PDB entry 4I0Z | X-ray diffraction, 1.80 A resolution | chain A

== Chain A ==
Name: 2-{(1S)-1-[(6-chloro-3,3-dimethyl-3,4-dihydroisoquinolin-1-yl)amino]-2-phenylethyl}-4-oxo-1,4-dihydropyrimidine-5-carbonitrile
Source organism: Homo sapiens
Notes: EC 3.4.23.46
UniProtKB: P56817 (BACE1_HUMAN); numbering as in UniProt (aligned over 57-453)
Amino-acid sequence (406 residues; numbered 56 to 461; the number before each row is that of its first residue):
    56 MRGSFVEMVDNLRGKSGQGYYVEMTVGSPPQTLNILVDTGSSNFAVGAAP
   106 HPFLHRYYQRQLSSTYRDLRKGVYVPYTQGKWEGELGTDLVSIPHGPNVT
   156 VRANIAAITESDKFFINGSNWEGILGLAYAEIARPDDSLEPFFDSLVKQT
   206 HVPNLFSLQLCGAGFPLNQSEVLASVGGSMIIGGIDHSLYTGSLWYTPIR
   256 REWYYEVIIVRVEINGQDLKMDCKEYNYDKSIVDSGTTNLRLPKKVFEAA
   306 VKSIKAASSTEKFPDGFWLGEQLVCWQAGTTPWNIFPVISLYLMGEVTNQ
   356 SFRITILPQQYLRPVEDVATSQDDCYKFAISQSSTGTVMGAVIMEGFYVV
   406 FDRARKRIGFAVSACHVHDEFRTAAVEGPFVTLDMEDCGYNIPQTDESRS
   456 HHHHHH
Not modelled in the structure: 56-59, 218-227, 460-461
Differences from the reference sequence: expression tag (56, 454-461)
Curated features (UniProtKB/Swiss-Prot):
  - active site: Asp-93, Asp-289
  - modified residue (N6-acetyllysine): Lys-126, Lys-275, Lys-279, Lys-285, Lys-299, Lys-300, Lys-307
  - glycosylation (N-linked (GlcNAc...) asparagine): Asn-153, Asn-172, Asn-223, Asn-354
Disulfides: Cys-216/Cys-420, Cys-278/Cys-443, Cys-330/Cys-380
Metal / ion sites: Zn2+ site 1 near His-110 (its only coordinating residue here); Zn2+ site 2 near Asp-167 (its only coordinating residue here); Zn2+ site 3: Asp-192, His-458; Zn2+ site 4: His-457, His-459
Ligand contacts: 1BB (2-{(1S)-1-[(6-chloro-3,3-dimethyl-3,4-dihydroisoquinolin-1-yl)amino]-2-phenylethyl}-4-oxo-1,4-dihydropyrimidine-5-carbonitrile): Gly-72, Gln-73, Gly-74, Leu-91, Asp-93, Tyr-132, Gln-134, Gly-135, Lys-136, Asp-167, Lys-168, Phe-169, Trp-176, Ile-179, Gly-291, Thr-292, Thr-293, Asn-294, Arg-296, Ser-386

== Overview ==
Chain A binds compound 1BB. The Zn2+ site 3 is built by Asp-192 and His-458. His-457 and His-459 coordinate
Zn2+ site 4. Curated annotation (UniProt) lists active-site residues Asp-93 and Asp-289.
Chain A is
2-{(1S)-1-[(6-chloro-3,3-dimethyl-3,4-dihydroisoquinolin-1-yl)amino]-2-phenylethyl}-4-oxo-1,4-dihydropyrimidine-5-carbonitrile
(Homo sapiens); the structure, Structure-based design of novel dihydroisoquinoline BACE-1 inhibitors that do
not engage the catalytic aspartates, was determined by X-ray diffraction, deposited together with 4HZT, 4I0G,
4I10 and 4I11.
